Entry 9D35 (electron microscopy, 3.26 A resolution); this record covers chains A and G of the 9 polymer chains in the assembly.

# Chain A
Name: Proteasome subunit alpha type-1
From: Saccharomyces cerevisiae
UniProtKB: P21243 (PSA1_YEAST); numbering as in UniProt (aligned over 1-252)
Sequence (252 residues; each row starts with the number of its first residue):
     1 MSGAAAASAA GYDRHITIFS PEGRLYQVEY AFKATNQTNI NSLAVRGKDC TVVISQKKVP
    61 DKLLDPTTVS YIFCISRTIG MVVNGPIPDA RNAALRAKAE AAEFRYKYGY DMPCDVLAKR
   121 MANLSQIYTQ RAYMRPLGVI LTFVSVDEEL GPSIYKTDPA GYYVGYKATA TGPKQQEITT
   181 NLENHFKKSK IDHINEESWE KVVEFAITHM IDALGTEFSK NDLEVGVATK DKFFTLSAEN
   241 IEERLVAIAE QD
Disordered / not traced: 1-11

# Chain G
Name: Probable proteasome subunit alpha type-7
From: Saccharomyces cerevisiae
UniProtKB: P21242 (PSA7_YEAST); numbering as in UniProt (aligned over 1-288)
Sequence (288 residues; numbered 1 to 288; the number before each row is that of its first residue):
     1 MTSIGTGYDL SNSVFSPDGR NFQVEYAVKA VENGTTSIGI KCNDGVVFAV EKLITSKLLV
    61 PQKNVKIQVV DRHIGCVYSG LIPDGRHLVN RGREEAASFK KLYKTPIPIP AFADRLGQYV
   121 QAHTLYNSVR PFGVSTIFGG VDKNGAHLYM LEPSGSYWGY KGAATGKGRQ SAKAELEKLV
   181 DHHPEGLSAR EAVKQAAKII YLAHEDNKEK DFELEISWCS LSETNGLHKF VKGDLLQEAI
   241 DFAQKEINGD DDEDEDDSDN VMSSDDENAP VATNANATTD QEGDIHLE
Disordered / not traced: 1-11, 249-288
Swiss-Prot annotation at these positions:
  - modified residue: Thr2 (N-acetylthreonine)

# How chain A and chain G interact
Pairs across the interface (49):
  Gln27(A) - Val14(G)
  Gln27(A) - Phe15(G)
  Tyr30(A) - Phe15(G)
  Tyr30(A) - Ser16(G)
  Tyr30(A) - Pro17(G)  hydrophobic
  Tyr30(A) - Gly19(G)
  Ala31(A) - Phe15(G)  hydrophobic
  Lys33(A) - Pro17(G)
  Ala34(A) - Gly19(G)
  Leu63(A) - Tyr160(G)
  Leu63(A) - Lys161(G)  hydrogen bond (backbone-backbone)
  Leu63(A) - Gly162(G)
  Leu63(A) - Leu176(G)  hydrophobic
  Leu63(A) - Glu177(G)
  Leu64(A) - Trp158(G)  hydrophobic
  Leu64(A) - Gly159(G)
  Leu64(A) - Tyr160(G)
  Leu64(A) - Lys161(G)
  Asp65(A) - Lys41(G)  salt bridge
  Asp65(A) - Gly159(G)  hydrogen bond (backbone-backbone)
  Asp65(A) - Tyr160(G)
  Thr68(A) - Tyr149(G)
  Thr68(A) - Trp158(G)
  Thr68(A) - Gly159(G)  hydrogen bond (side chain-backbone)
  Val69(A) - Trp158(G)
  Tyr71(A) - Trp158(G)
  Ile87(A) - Ser156(G)
  Ile87(A) - Trp158(G)  hydrophobic
  Pro88(A) - Gln121(G)
  Pro88(A) - Ser154(G)
  Pro88(A) - Gly155(G)
  Pro88(A) - Ser156(G)
  Asp89(A) - Gln121(G)  hydrogen bond
  Arg91(A) - Asp114(G)  salt bridge
  Arg91(A) - Gln118(G)
  Arg91(A) - Tyr157(G)  hydrogen bond (side chain-backbone)
  Arg91(A) - Trp158(G)
  Asn92(A) - Gln118(G)
  Asn92(A) - Gln121(G)
  Leu95(A) - Gln118(G)
  Tyr133(A) - Tyr126(G)
  Tyr133(A) - Asn127(G)  hydrogen bond (backbone-backbone)
  Arg135(A) - Phe15(G)
  Arg135(A) - Asn21(G)
  Arg135(A) - Gln121(G)
  Arg135(A) - Thr124(G)  hydrogen bond (side chain-backbone)
  Arg135(A) - Leu125(G)
  Pro136(A) - Phe15(G)
  Leu137(A) - Leu125(G)  hydrophobic
Interface residues without a listed pair, chain A (27 interface residues in all): His15, Gln37, Ser70, Arg96, Ala132, Met134
Interface residues without a listed pair, chain G (27 interface residues in all): Ser128

# Summary
Chain A and chain G each contribute 27 residues to their interface; the contacts include 7 hydrogen bonds and
2 salt bridges. Polar pairs include Asp65(A)-Lys41(G), Arg91(A)-Asp114(G) and Thr68(A)-Gly159(G).
Here chain A is Proteasome subunit alpha type-1 and chain G is Probable proteasome subunit alpha type-7, both
from Saccharomyces cerevisiae. Entry 9D35 (Proteasome core particle assembly intermediate 5-alpha/3-beta/Ump1
purified from Saccharomyces cerevisiae) was determined by electron microscopy.
